7EYW - chain B; structure by X-ray diffraction, 2.10 A resolution.

# Chain B
Name: 2-oxoglutarate/Fe(II)-dependent dioxygenase SptF
Organism: Aspergillus sp
UniProt: A0A6J4CX17 (A0A6J4CX17_9EURO); residues 4-285 here = UniProt positions 4-285
Chain sequence (296 residues; each row starts with the number of its first residue):
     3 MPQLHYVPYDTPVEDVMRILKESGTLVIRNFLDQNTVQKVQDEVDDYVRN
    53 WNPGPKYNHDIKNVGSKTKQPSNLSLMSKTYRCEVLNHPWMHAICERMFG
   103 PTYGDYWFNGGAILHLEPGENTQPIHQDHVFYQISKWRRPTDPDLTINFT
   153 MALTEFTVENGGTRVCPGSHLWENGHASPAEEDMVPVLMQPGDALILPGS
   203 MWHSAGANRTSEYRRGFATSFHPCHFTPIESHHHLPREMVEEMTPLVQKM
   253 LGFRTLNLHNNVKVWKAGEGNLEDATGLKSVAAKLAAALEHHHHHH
Disordered / not traced: 3, 53-71, 281-298
Differences from the reference sequence: initiating methionine (3); engineered mutation A114 (Ser in A0A6J4CX17); expression tag (286-298)
Metal / ion sites: Fe2+: H128, D130, H205 (together with N-oxalylglycine)
Small-molecule neighbours:
  - Terretonin C (0IP): G112, G113, A114, H128, D130, V132, F133, N150, A220, T221, S222, I231
  - N-oxalylglycine (OGA): L116, Q125, H128, D130, T165, H205, A207, R216
From the paper describing this entry:
  - binding site for Terretonin C: F133, T148, N150, I231
  - mutagenesis - F133A, N150A: abolished catalytic activity on Terretonin C
  - mutagenesis - I63A, N65A, F133Y: unchanged catalytic activity on Terretonin C
  - mutagenesis - I231A: decreased catalytic activity on Terretonin C
  - mutagenesis - T148A: decreased expression

# Summary
Ligands of chain B: N-oxalylglycine and Terretonin C. The Fe2+ site is built by H128, D130 and H205. The paper
reports a binding site for Terretonin C at F133, T148 and N150 among others; F133A and N150A abolish catalytic
activity on Terretonin C; 7 substitutions were tested in all.
Chain B is 2-oxoglutarate/Fe(II)-dependent dioxygenase SptF (Aspergillus sp); the structure,
Fe(II)/(alpha)ketoglutarate-dependent dioxygenase SptF with terretonin C, was determined by X-ray diffraction,
deposited together with 7EYR, 7EYS, 7EYT, 7EYU and 7FCB.
